Entry 1ND3 (X-ray diffraction, 2.80 A resolution); this record covers chains B and C of the 4 polymer chains in the assembly.

# Chain B
Molecule: coat protein VP2
From: Human rhinovirus 16
UniProt: Q82122 (POLG_HRV16); residues 1-261 here correspond to UniProt positions 70-330 (UniProt number = residue number + 69)
Chain sequence (261 residues; row label = number of the first residue in the row):
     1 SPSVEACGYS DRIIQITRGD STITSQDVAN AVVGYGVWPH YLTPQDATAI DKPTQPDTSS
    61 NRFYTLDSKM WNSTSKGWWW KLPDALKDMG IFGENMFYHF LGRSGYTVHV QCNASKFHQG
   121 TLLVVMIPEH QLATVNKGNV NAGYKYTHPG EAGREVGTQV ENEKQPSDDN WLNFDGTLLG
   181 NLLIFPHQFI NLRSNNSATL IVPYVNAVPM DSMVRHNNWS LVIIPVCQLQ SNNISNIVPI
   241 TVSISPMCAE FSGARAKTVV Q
Disordered / not traced: 1-9
Swiss-Prot annotation at these positions:
  - site: Gln-261 (Cleavage)

# Chain C
Molecule: coat protein VP3
From: Human rhinovirus 16
UniProt: Q82122 (POLG_HRV16); residues 1-238 here correspond to UniProt positions 331-568 (UniProt number = residue number + 330)
Chain sequence (238 residues; each row starts with the number of its first residue):
     1 GLPVYVTPGS GQFMTTDDMQ SPCALPWYHP TKEIFIPGEV KNLIEMCQVD TLIPINSTQS
    61 NIGNVSMYTV TLSPQTKLAE EIFAIKVDIA SHPLATTLIG EIASYFTHWT GSLRFSFMFC
   121 GTANTTLKVL LAYTPPGIGK PRSRKEAMLG THVVWDVGLQ STVSLVVPWI SASQYRFTTP
   181 DTYSSAGYIT CWYQTNFVVP PNTPNTAEML CFVSGCKDFC LRMARDTDLH KQTGPITQ
Swiss-Prot annotation at these positions:
  - region: Pro-235 to Gln-238 (Amphipathic alpha-helix)

# Chain B / chain C interface
Residue-residue contacts (71; chain B residue first):
  Tyr-35(B) with Gly-38(C)
  Val-37(B) with Phe-35(C), hydrophobic; Pro-37(C), hydrophobic
  Gln-45(B) with Lys-32(C), hydrogen bond (backbone-side chain)
  Asp-46(B) with Lys-32(C); Ile-34(C); Phe-35(C), hydrogen bond (side chain-backbone)
  Ala-47(B) with Lys-32(C), hydrogen bond (backbone-side chain)
  Lys-116(B) with Thr-122(C); Ala-123(C), hydrogen bond (backbone-backbone); Asn-124(C)
  Phe-117(B) with Thr-122(C); Asn-124(C); Thr-203(C); Pro-204(C)
  His-118(B) with Thr-122(C)
  Gln-119(B) with Cys-120(C); Gly-121(C); Thr-122(C), hydrogen bond (side chain-backbone); Pro-204(C); Thr-206(C), hydrogen bond (side chain-backbone); Ala-207(C)
  Thr-121(B) with Met-118(C); Cys-120(C), hydrogen bond
  Asn-139(B) with Gln-238(C), hydrogen bond (side chain-backbone)
  Asn-170(B) with Val-65(C)
  Trp-171(B) with Gly-63(C); Met-67(C), hydrophobic
  Leu-178(B) with Tyr-68(C); Thr-96(C)
  Leu-179(B) with Val-65(C), hydrophobic; Tyr-68(C)
  Gly-180(B) with Thr-51(C); Leu-52(C), hydrogen bond (backbone-backbone); Tyr-68(C), hydrogen bond (backbone-side chain)
  Asn-181(B) with Thr-51(C); Thr-96(C), hydrogen bond (side chain-backbone); Thr-97(C); Leu-98(C), hydrogen bond (side chain-backbone)
  Leu-183(B) with Val-49(C); Asp-50(C); Phe-212(C), hydrophobic
  Ile-184(B) with Leu-98(C), hydrophobic
  Phe-189(B) with Phe-212(C), hydrophobic
  Asn-191(B) with Met-118(C); Phe-119(C), hydrogen bond (side chain-backbone); Cys-120(C)
  Arg-193(B) with Phe-119(C); Gly-121(C), hydrogen bond (side chain-backbone); Thr-122(C), hydrogen bond (side chain-backbone); Ala-123(C); Thr-125(C), hydrogen bond (side chain-backbone); Val-157(C); Gly-158(C), hydrogen bond (side chain-backbone)
  Ser-194(B) with Ser-161(C)
  Pro-203(B) with Pro-37(C), hydrophobic
  Tyr-204(B) with Pro-37(C)
  Asn-206(B) with Ile-36(C)
  Ala-207(B) with Ile-34(C)
  Val-208(B) with Ile-34(C)
  Pro-209(B) with Ile-34(C)
  Val-226(B) with Thr-69(C); Leu-210(C), hydrophobic
  Cys-227(B) with Thr-69(C); Cys-120(C), hydrophobic; Glu-208(C)
  Gln-230(B) with Pro-204(C)
  Ser-231(B) with Pro-204(C)
  Asn-232(B) with Asn-202(C); Thr-203(C); Pro-204(C)
Interface residues without a listed pair, chain B (39 interface residues in all): His-40, Gly-120, Val-205, Ile-224, Pro-225
Interface residues without a listed pair, chain C (43 interface residues in all): Glu-33, Met-46, Asn-64, Leu-159, Pro-200

# Overview
Chain B and chain C form an interface of 39 and 43 residues respectively; the contacts include 17 hydrogen
bonds. Polar contacts include Gln-45(B)/Lys-32(C), Asp-46(B)/Phe-35(C) and Ala-47(B)/Lys-32(C).
Here chain B is coat protein VP2 and chain C is coat protein VP3, both from Human rhinovirus 16. Entry 1ND3
(The structure of HRV16, when complexed with pleconaril, an antiviral compound) was determined by X-ray
diffraction together with 1NA1, 1NCQ, 1NCR and 1ND2 from the same study.
